PDB entry 8AH1 | X-ray diffraction, 2.01 A resolution | chains DDD and EEE of the 5 polymer chains in the assembly

== Chain DDD (and EEE) ==
Name: Major capsid protein VP1
Organism: Betapolyomavirus hominis
Notes: chain EEE of this document is another copy of the same molecule, construct and numbering; everything in this record applies to it too
Reference sequence: P03088 (VP1_POVBK); residues 30-300 here correspond to UniProt positions 31-301 (UniProt number = residue number + 1)
Amino-acid sequence (271 residues; row label = number of the first residue in the row):
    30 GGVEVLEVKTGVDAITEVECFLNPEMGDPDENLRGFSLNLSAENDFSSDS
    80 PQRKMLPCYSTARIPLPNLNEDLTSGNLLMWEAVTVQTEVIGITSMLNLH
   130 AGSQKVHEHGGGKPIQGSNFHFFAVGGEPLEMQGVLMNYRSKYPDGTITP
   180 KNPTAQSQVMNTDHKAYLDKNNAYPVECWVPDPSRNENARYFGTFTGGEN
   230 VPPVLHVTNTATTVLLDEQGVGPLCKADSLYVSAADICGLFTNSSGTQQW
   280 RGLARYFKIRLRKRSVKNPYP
Not modelled in the structure: 30-32, 39-42, 102-105, 297-300 (chain EEE: 30-31, 100-106, 297-300)
Differences from the reference sequence: engineered mutation Asn68 (Lys69 in P03088), Gln81 (Glu82 in P03088), Ser104 (Cys105 in P03088)

== Chain DDD / chain EEE interface ==
Pairs across the interface (115):
  Glu48(DDD) - Ser213(EEE)
  Phe50(DDD) - Met189(EEE)  hydrophobic
  Phe50(DDD) - Asp211(EEE)
  Phe50(DDD) - Ser213(EEE)
  Asn52(DDD) - Gln185(EEE)
  Asn52(DDD) - Val188(EEE)
  Asn52(DDD) - Met189(EEE)
  Pro53(DDD) - Val188(EEE)  hydrophobic
  Glu60(DDD) - Ala184(EEE)
  Asn61(DDD) - Tyr168(EEE)  hydrogen bond
  Asn61(DDD) - Arg169(EEE)
  Asn61(DDD) - Gln187(EEE)  hydrogen bond (backbone-side chain)
  Arg63(DDD) - Ala184(EEE)
  Arg63(DDD) - Gln185(EEE)  hydrogen bond
  Arg63(DDD) - Gln187(EEE)  hydrogen bond (backbone-side chain)
  Arg63(DDD) - Val188(EEE)
  Gly64(DDD) - Val188(EEE)
  Phe65(DDD) - Met166(EEE)
  Phe65(DDD) - Gln187(EEE)
  Gln116(DDD) - Pro212(EEE)
  Glu118(DDD) - Pro212(EEE)
  Glu118(DDD) - Tyr220(EEE)  hydrogen bond
  Ile120(DDD) - Val164(EEE)  hydrophobic
  Ile120(DDD) - Met189(EEE)  hydrophobic
  Ile120(DDD) - Pro212(EEE)  hydrophobic
  Gly121(DDD) - Val164(EEE)
  Gly121(DDD) - Val209(EEE)
  Ile122(DDD) - Val209(EEE)
  Ile122(DDD) - Phe224(EEE)  hydrophobic
  Thr123(DDD) - Tyr88(EEE)
  Thr123(DDD) - Phe149(EEE)
  Thr123(DDD) - Val205(EEE)  hydrogen bond (side chain-backbone)
  Thr123(DDD) - Glu206(EEE)
  Thr123(DDD) - Trp208(EEE)  hydrogen bond (side chain-backbone)
  Thr123(DDD) - Val209(EEE)
  Ser124(DDD) - Val164(EEE)
  Ser124(DDD) - Met166(EEE)
  Ser124(DDD) - Glu206(EEE)
  Met125(DDD) - Phe224(EEE)  hydrophobic
  Leu126(DDD) - Val205(EEE)  hydrophobic
  Leu126(DDD) - Glu206(EEE)
  Leu126(DDD) - Phe224(EEE)  hydrophobic
  Leu126(DDD) - Trp279(EEE)  hydrophobic
  Asn127(DDD) - Asp78(EEE)
  Asn127(DDD) - Met166(EEE)
  Asn127(DDD) - Ser170(EEE)
  Asn127(DDD) - Glu206(EEE)  hydrogen bond
  Leu128(DDD) - Ser70(EEE)
  Leu128(DDD) - Trp279(EEE)  hydrophobic
  His129(DDD) - Ser70(EEE)
  His129(DDD) - Ala71(EEE)
  His129(DDD) - Glu72(EEE)
  His129(DDD) - Asn73(EEE)  hydrogen bond (backbone-backbone)
  His129(DDD) - Asp78(EEE)  salt bridge
  His129(DDD) - Pro80(EEE)
  His129(DDD) - Met84(EEE)
  His129(DDD) - Glu206(EEE)  salt bridge
  Ala130(DDD) - Asn73(EEE)
  Ala130(DDD) - Phe75(EEE)  hydrophobic
  Ala130(DDD) - Asp78(EEE)
  Gly131(DDD) - Asn73(EEE)  hydrogen bond (backbone-backbone)
  Gly131(DDD) - Phe75(EEE)
  Ser132(DDD) - Glu72(EEE)  hydrogen bond (backbone-backbone)
  Gln133(DDD) - Glu72(EEE)
  Lys134(DDD) - Glu72(EEE)  hydrogen bond (backbone-side chain)
  Val135(DDD) - Glu228(EEE)
  Val135(DDD) - Gln277(EEE)
  His136(DDD) - Gly275(EEE)  hydrogen bond (side chain-backbone)
  His138(DDD) - Ser274(EEE)
  His138(DDD) - Gly275(EEE)
  His138(DDD) - Thr276(EEE)
  Gly139(DDD) - Ala71(EEE)
  Gly139(DDD) - Gly275(EEE)
  Gly139(DDD) - Gln277(EEE)
  Gly140(DDD) - Leu69(EEE)
  Gly140(DDD) - Ser70(EEE)
  Gly140(DDD) - Ala71(EEE)
  Gly140(DDD) - Gln277(EEE)  hydrogen bond (backbone-side chain)
  Gly141(DDD) - Ala71(EEE)
  Lys142(DDD) - Glu228(EEE)
  Pro143(DDD) - Ser147(EEE)
  Pro143(DDD) - Gly227(EEE)
  Pro143(DDD) - Glu228(EEE)
  Ile144(DDD) - Met166(EEE)  hydrophobic
  Gln145(DDD) - Gly227(EEE)
  Gln145(DDD) - Glu228(EEE)  hydrogen bond (side chain-backbone)
  Pro231(DDD) - Gly226(EEE)
  Pro231(DDD) - Val230(EEE)  hydrophobic
  Pro232(DDD) - Phe224(EEE)
  Pro232(DDD) - Thr225(EEE)
  Pro232(DDD) - Gly226(EEE)  hydrogen bond (backbone-backbone)
  Val233(DDD) - Phe224(EEE)
  Val233(DDD) - Thr225(EEE)
  Leu234(DDD) - Thr223(EEE)
  Leu234(DDD) - Phe224(EEE)  hydrogen bond (backbone-backbone)
  His235(DDD) - Gly222(EEE)
  His235(DDD) - Thr223(EEE)  hydrogen bond
  Val236(DDD) - Phe221(EEE)
  Val236(DDD) - Gly222(EEE)  hydrogen bond (backbone-backbone)
  Thr237(DDD) - Tyr220(EEE)  hydrogen bond (side chain-backbone)
  Thr237(DDD) - Phe221(EEE)
  Asn238(DDD) - Asn215(EEE)  hydrogen bond (side chain-backbone)
  Asn238(DDD) - Ala218(EEE)  hydrogen bond (side chain-backbone)
  Asn238(DDD) - Arg219(EEE)
  Asn238(DDD) - Tyr220(EEE)  hydrogen bond (side chain-backbone)
  Thr239(DDD) - Arg219(EEE)
  Thr239(DDD) - Phe221(EEE)
  Phe270(DDD) - Met166(EEE)  hydrophobic
  Ser273(DDD) - Glu72(EEE)
  Arg280(DDD) - Leu165(EEE)  hydrogen bond (side chain-backbone)
  Arg280(DDD) - Gln187(EEE)  hydrogen bond (side chain-backbone)
  Ala283(DDD) - Met189(EEE)  hydrophobic
  Tyr285(DDD) - Pro212(EEE)
  Tyr285(DDD) - Ser213(EEE)
  Lys287(DDD) - Pro212(EEE)
Other interface residues (no listed pair), chain DDD (54 interface residues in all): Leu62, Glu137, Leu282
Other interface residues (no listed pair), chain EEE (56 interface residues in all): Leu85, Gln162, Asn167, Tyr172, Pro210, Ile266, Leu269, Thr271

== Summary ==
54 residues of chain DDD and 56 residues of chain EEE are in contact; the contacts include 25 hydrogen bonds
and 2 salt bridges. Polar contacts include His129(DDD)-Asp78(EEE), His129(DDD)-Glu206(EEE) and
Asn61(DDD)-Tyr168(EEE).
Chain DDD and chain EEE are both Major capsid protein VP1 (Betapolyomavirus hominis); the structure, BK
Polyomavirus VP1 mutant N-Q, was determined by X-ray diffraction together with 8AGH, 8AGO and 8AH0 from the
same study.
